5AX9 - chain A; structure by X-ray diffraction, 2.40 A resolution.

[Chain A]
Protein: TRAF2 and NCK-interacting protein kinase
Source organism: Homo sapiens
Notes: EC 2.7.11.1
UniProtKB: Q9UKE5 (TNIK_HUMAN); residues 11-314 here = UniProt positions 11-314
Chain sequence (308 residues; row label = number of the first residue in the row):
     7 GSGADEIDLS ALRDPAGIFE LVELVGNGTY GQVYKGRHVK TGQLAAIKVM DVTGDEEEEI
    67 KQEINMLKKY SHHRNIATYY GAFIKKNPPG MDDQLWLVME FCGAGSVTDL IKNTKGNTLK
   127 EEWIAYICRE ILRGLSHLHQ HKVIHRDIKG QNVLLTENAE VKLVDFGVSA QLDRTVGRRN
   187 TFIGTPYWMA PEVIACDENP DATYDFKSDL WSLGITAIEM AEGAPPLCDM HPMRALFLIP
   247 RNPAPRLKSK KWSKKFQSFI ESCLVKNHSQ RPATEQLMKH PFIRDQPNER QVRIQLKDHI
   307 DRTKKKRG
Disordered / not traced: 7-11, 176-189, 308-314
Construct notes: expression tag (7-10)
Small-molecule neighbours: 4KT (4-methoxy-3-[2-[(3-methoxy-4-morpholin-4-yl-phenyl)amino]pyridin-4-yl]benzenecarbonitrile): Val31, Asn33, Gly34, Val39, Ala52, Lys54, Glu69, Met105, Glu106, Phe107, Cys108, Gly109, Gly111, Ser112, Asp115, Gln157, Asn158, Leu160, Val170, Asp171
Curated features (UniProtKB/Swiss-Prot):
  - active site: Asp153 (Proton acceptor)
  - binding site (ATP): Val31 to Val39, Lys54
  - modified residue: Thr187 (Phosphothreonine)
  - mutagenesis: Lys54 (K54A: Kinase dead. Loss of autophosphorylation and loss of function in cytoskeleton regulation), Arg152 to Asp153 (Loss of autophosphorylation), Asp171 to Phe172 (Loss of autophosphorylation)
Reported in the primary citation:
  - binding site for 4KT: Glu69, Cys108, Asp171
  - contacts within the chain: Lys54-Glu69 (salt bridge)

[Overview]
Bound to chain A: compound 4KT. Curated annotation (UniProt) lists active-site residue Asp153, 10 ATP-binding
residues and 5 mutagenesis sites. From the paper: a binding site for 4KT at Glu69, Cys108 and Asp171; contacts
within the chain involving Lys54 and Glu69.
Chain A is TRAF2 and NCK-interacting protein kinase (Homo sapiens); the structure, Crystal structure of the
kinase domain of human TRAF2 and NCK-interacting protein kinase in complex with ..., was determined by X-ray
diffraction together with 5D7A and 5CWZ from the same study.
